PDB entry 6IKA | X-ray diffraction, 2.60 A resolution | chains B and E of the 3 polymer chains in the assembly

== Chain B ==
Name: HIV-1 RT p51 subunit
Organism: Human immunodeficiency virus type 1
UniProt: P12497 (POL_HV1N5); residues 1-428 here correspond to UniProt positions 588-1015 (UniProt number = residue number + 587)
Sequence (444 residues; each row starts with the number of its first residue; numbers below 1 keep their minus sign (Met-15 is residue -15)):
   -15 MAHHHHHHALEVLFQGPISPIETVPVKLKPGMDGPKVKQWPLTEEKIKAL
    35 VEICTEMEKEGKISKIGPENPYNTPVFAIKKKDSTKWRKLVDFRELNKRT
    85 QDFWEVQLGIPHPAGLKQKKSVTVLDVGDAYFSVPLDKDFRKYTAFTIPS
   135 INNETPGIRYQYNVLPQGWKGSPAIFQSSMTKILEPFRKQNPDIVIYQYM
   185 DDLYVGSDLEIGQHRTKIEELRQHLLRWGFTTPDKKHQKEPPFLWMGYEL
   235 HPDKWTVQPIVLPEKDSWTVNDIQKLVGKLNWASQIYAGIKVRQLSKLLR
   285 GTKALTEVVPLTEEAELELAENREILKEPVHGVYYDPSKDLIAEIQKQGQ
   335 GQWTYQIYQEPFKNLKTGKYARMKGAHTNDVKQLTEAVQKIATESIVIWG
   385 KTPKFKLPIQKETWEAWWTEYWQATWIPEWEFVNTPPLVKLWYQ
Unresolved in the structure: -15 to 4, 214-230, 428
Differences from the reference sequence: expression tag (-15 to 0); engineered mutation Ser162 (Cys749 in P12497), Ser280 (Cys867 in P12497)
Curated features (UniProtKB/Swiss-Prot):
  - region: Phe227 to His235 (RT 'primer grip')
  - motif: Trp398 to Trp414 (Tryptophan repeat motif)
  - binding site (Mg(2+)): Asp110, Asp185, Asp186
  - site (Essential for RT p66/p51 heterodimerization): Trp401, Trp414

== Chain E ==
Molecule: DNA/RNA
Sequence (38 nucleotides; numbered -4 to 33; the number before each row is that of its first residue; numbers below 1 keep their minus sign (DT-4 is residue -4)):
    -4 TAATCGCCCCCCTTCGGTGCTTTGCACCGAAGGGGGGC
Unresolved in the structure: -4 to -2
Modified residues: OMC (o2'-methylycytidine-5'-monophosphate) at position 2; OMC (o2'-methylycytidine-5'-monophosphate) at position 4
Residues lining bound ligands: Entecavir 5'-triphosphate (ET9; [[(1R,3S,5S)-3-(2-azanyl-6-oxidanylidene-3H-purin-9-yl)-2-methylidene-5-oxidanyl-cyclopentyl]methoxy-oxidanyl-phosphory l] phosphono hydrogen phosphate): DC0, DG1, DC33

== Chain B / chain E interface ==
Pairs across the interface (5):
  Lys22(B) - OMC_4(E)  salt bridge to the phosphate
  Trp266(B) - DT16(E)  base contact
  Gln269(B) - DT16(E)  base contact
  Phe346(B) - DT16(E)  base contact
  Lys395(B) - DG24(E)  salt bridge to the phosphate
Interface residues without a listed pair, chain E (4 interface residues in all): DC23

== In short ==
5 residues of chain B and 4 residues of chain E are in contact; the contacts include 2 salt bridges. Polar
contacts include Lys22(B)-OMC_4(E) and Lys395(B)-DG24(E). Ligands of chain E: Entecavir 5'-triphosphate.
UniProt lists 3 Mg2+-binding residues on chain B.
Here chain B is HIV-1 RT p51 subunit (Human immunodeficiency virus type 1) and chain E is DNA/RNA. Entry 6IKA
(HIV-1 reverse transcriptase with Q151M/G112S/D113A/Y115F/F116Y/F160L/I159L:DNA:entecavir-triphosphate ternary
complex) was determined by X-ray diffraction (same publication as 6IK9).
